Entry 8G3D (electron microscopy, 3.70 A resolution); this record covers chains 0B and JH of the 431 polymer chains in the assembly.

Chain 0B:
Name: RIB38
From: Tetrahymena thermophila
UniProt: Q23JL9 (Q23JL9_TETTS); numbering as in UniProt (aligned over 1-329)
Sequence (329 residues; row label = number of the first residue in the row):
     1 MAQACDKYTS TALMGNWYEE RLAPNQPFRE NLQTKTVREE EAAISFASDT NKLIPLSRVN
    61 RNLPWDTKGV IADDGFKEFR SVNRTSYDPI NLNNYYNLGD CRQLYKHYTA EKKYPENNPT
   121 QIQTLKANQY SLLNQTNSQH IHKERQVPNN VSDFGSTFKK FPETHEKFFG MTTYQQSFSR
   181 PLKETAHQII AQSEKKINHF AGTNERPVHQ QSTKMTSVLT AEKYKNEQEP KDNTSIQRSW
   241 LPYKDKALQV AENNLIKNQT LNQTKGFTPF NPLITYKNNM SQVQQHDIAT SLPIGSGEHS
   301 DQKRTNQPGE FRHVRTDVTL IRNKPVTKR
Unresolved in the structure: 1-4, 50-52, 329

Chain JH:
Name: Tubulin beta chain
From: Tetrahymena thermophila
UniProt: P41352 (TBB_TETTH); residue numbers follow UniProt; this construct covers 1-443
Sequence (443 residues; row label = number of the first residue in the row):
     1 MREIVHIQGG QCGNQIGAKF WEVISDEHGI DPTGTYHGDS DLQLERINVY YNEATGGRYV
    61 PRAILMDLEP GTMDSVRAGP FGQLFRPDNF VFGQTGAGNN WAKGHYTEGA ELIDSVLDVV
   121 RKEAEGCDCL QGFQITHSLG GGTGSGMGTL LISKVREEYP DRIMETFSVV PSPKVSDTVV
   181 EPYNATLSVH QLVENADECM VIDNEALYDI CFRTLKLTTP TYGDLNHLVS AAMSGVTCCL
   241 RFPGQLNSDL RKLAVNLIPF PRLHFFMIGF APLTSRGSQQ YRALTVPELT QQMFDAKNMM
   301 CAADPRHGRY LTASALFRGR MSTKEVDEQM LNVQNKNSSY FVEWIPNNIK SSICDIPPKG
   361 LKMAVTFVGN STAIQEMFKR VAEQFTAMFR RKAFLHWYTG EGMDEMEFTE AESNMNDLVS
   421 EYQQYQDATA EEEGEFEEEE GEN
Unresolved in the structure: 431-443
Swiss-Prot annotation at these positions:
  - binding site (GTP): Gln11, Glu69, Ser138, Gly142, Thr143, Gly144, Asn204, Asn226
  - binding site (Mg(2+)): Glu69

How chain 0B and chain JH interact:
Pairs across the interface (65; chain 0B residue first):
  Cys5(0B) - Thr218(JH)
  Asn16(0B) - Lys216(JH)
  Asn16(0B) - Thr218(JH)  hydrogen bond
  Glu19(0B) - Lys216(JH)
  Glu19(0B) - Ser275(JH)
  Glu19(0B) - Arg276(JH)
  Glu19(0B) - Gly277(JH)  hydrogen bond (side chain-backbone)
  Glu20(0B) - Thr218(JH)  hydrogen bond
  Leu22(0B) - Arg276(JH)  hydrogen bond (backbone-side chain)
  Pro24(0B) - Arg276(JH)
  Val37(0B) - Ala78(JH)
  Glu39(0B) - Arg77(JH)
  Glu39(0B) - Ala78(JH)
  Glu39(0B) - Gln83(JH)
  Glu40(0B) - Asp74(JH)
  Glu40(0B) - Arg77(JH)
  Phe46(0B) - Met73(JH)
  Phe46(0B) - Arg77(JH)
  Phe46(0B) - Pro87(JH)  hydrophobic
  Phe46(0B) - Phe90(JH)  hydrophobic
  Ala47(0B) - Phe92(JH)  hydrophobic
  Asp49(0B) - Phe92(JH)
  Asp49(0B) - Gln94(JH)  hydrogen bond
  Ser57(0B) - Asp74(JH)
  Arg58(0B) - Asp74(JH)
  Val59(0B) - Asp74(JH)  hydrogen bond (backbone-side chain)
  Arg61(0B) - Gly71(JH)  hydrogen bond (side chain-backbone)
  Arg61(0B) - Asp74(JH)  salt bridge
  Arg61(0B) - Ser75(JH)
  Arg61(0B) - Ala78(JH)
  Trp65(0B) - Thr219(JH)
  Trp65(0B) - Thr221(JH)  hydrogen bond
  Thr67(0B) - Lys19(JH)
  Thr67(0B) - Asp224(JH)
  Lys68(0B) - His227(JH)
  Gly69(0B) - Leu215(JH)
  Gly69(0B) - His227(JH)  hydrogen bond (backbone-side chain)
  Val70(0B) - His227(JH)  hydrogen bond (backbone-side chain)
  Val70(0B) - Ala231(JH)  hydrophobic
  Ile71(0B) - Thr274(JH)
  Ile71(0B) - Gln279(JH)
  Ile71(0B) - Arg282(JH)
  Ile71(0B) - Leu361(JH)  hydrophobic
  Ala72(0B) - Gly360(JH)
  Asp73(0B) - Gln279(JH)
  Asp73(0B) - Gly360(JH)
  Asp74(0B) - Gln279(JH)  hydrogen bond
  Asp74(0B) - Arg282(JH)  salt bridge
  Asp74(0B) - Gly360(JH)  hydrogen bond (backbone-backbone)
  Phe76(0B) - Gly360(JH)
  Phe76(0B) - Lys362(JH)
  Glu78(0B) - Arg320(JH)  salt bridge
  Glu78(0B) - Pro357(JH)
  Glu78(0B) - Leu361(JH)
  Glu78(0B) - Lys362(JH)  salt bridge
  Phe79(0B) - Ser40(JH)
  Phe79(0B) - Gln43(JH)
  Phe79(0B) - Lys359(JH)
  Arg80(0B) - Arg320(JH)
  Arg80(0B) - Asp355(JH)
  Arg80(0B) - Ile356(JH)
  Ser81(0B) - Asp355(JH)  hydrogen bond
  Val82(0B) - Gln245(JH)
  Val82(0B) - Arg320(JH)
  Val82(0B) - Asp355(JH)  hydrogen bond (backbone-side chain)
Interface residues without a listed pair, chain 0B (35 interface residues in all): Ser45, Leu56, Pro64, Asn83
Interface residues without a listed pair, chain JH (44 interface residues in all): Leu42, Gly79, Pro80, Gly93, Leu228, Phe270, Pro272

Overview:
35 residues of chain 0B and 44 residues of chain JH are in contact, with 14 hydrogen bonds and 4 salt bridges.
Among the polar pairs are Arg61(0B)-Asp74(JH), Asp74(0B)-Arg282(JH) and Glu78(0B)-Arg320(JH). From UniProt: 8
GTP-binding residues and Mg2+-binding residue Glu69(JH) on chain JH.
Chain 0B is RIB38 and chain JH is Tubulin beta chain, both from Tetrahymena thermophila; the structure, 48-nm
doublet microtubule from Tetrahymena thermophila strain K40R, was determined by electron microscopy (same
publication as 8G2Z).
